3LR2 - chains A and B; structure by X-ray diffraction, 1.70 A resolution.

[Chain A (and B)]
Molecule: Major ampullate spidroin 1
Organism: Euprosthenops australis
Notes: chain B of this document is another copy of the same molecule, construct and numbering; everything in this record applies to it too
UniProt: Q05H60 (Q05H60_9ARAC); residues 5-137 here correspond to UniProt positions 24-156 (UniProt number = residue number + 19)
Chain sequence (137 residues; each row starts with the number of its first residue):
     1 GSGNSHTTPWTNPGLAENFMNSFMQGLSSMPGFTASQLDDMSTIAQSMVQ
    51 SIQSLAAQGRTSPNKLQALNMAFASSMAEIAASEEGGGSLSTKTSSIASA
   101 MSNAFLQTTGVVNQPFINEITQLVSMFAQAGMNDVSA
Not modelled in the structure: 1-5, 131-137 (chain B: 1-5, 135-137)
Sequence notes: expression tag (1-4)
From the paper describing this entry:
  - contacts within the chain: Asp-40/Glu-84
  - self-association interface (contacts with another copy of this molecule): Ala-68 to Ser-76
  - conformationally variable residues (loop rearrangement): Pro-9, Trp-10

[Interface between chain A and chain B]
Contacting residue pairs (58):
  Thr-8(A) / Asp-134(B)
  Trp-10(A) / Met-132(B)
  Trp-10(A) / Asn-133(B)
  Asp-39(A) / Lys-65(B)  salt bridge
  Asp-40(A) / Asn-64(B)
  Asp-40(A) / Lys-65(B)
  Thr-43(A) / Leu-55(B)
  Thr-43(A) / Arg-60(B)  hydrogen bond
  Thr-43(A) / Lys-65(B)
  Ile-44(A) / Leu-69(B)  hydrophobic
  Gln-46(A) / Arg-60(B)  hydrogen bond
  Ser-47(A) / Ser-51(B)
  Ser-47(A) / Leu-55(B)
  Met-48(A) / Ala-72(B)  hydrophobic
  Ser-51(A) / Ser-47(B)  hydrogen bond
  Ser-51(A) / Ser-51(B)  hydrogen bond
  Leu-55(A) / Thr-43(B)
  Leu-55(A) / Ser-47(B)
  Arg-60(A) / Thr-43(B)  hydrogen bond
  Arg-60(A) / Gln-46(B)  hydrogen bond
  Asn-64(A) / Glu-84(B)
  Lys-65(A) / Asp-40(B)
  Lys-65(A) / Ile-44(B)
  Gln-67(A) / Glu-79(B)  hydrogen bond
  Gln-67(A) / Ser-83(B)
  Gln-67(A) / Met-132(B)
  Ala-68(A) / Ile-44(B)  hydrophobic
  Ala-68(A) / Ser-76(B)  hydrogen bond (backbone-side chain)
  Ala-68(A) / Glu-79(B)
  Ala-68(A) / Ile-80(B)  hydrophobic
  Leu-69(A) / Ile-44(B)  hydrophobic
  Met-71(A) / Glu-79(B)
  Met-71(A) / Phe-127(B)  hydrophobic
  Ala-72(A) / Met-48(B)  hydrophobic
  Ala-72(A) / Ala-72(B)
  Ala-72(A) / Ser-75(B)
  Ala-72(A) / Ser-76(B)
  Ser-75(A) / Ser-75(B)  hydrogen bond
  Ser-76(A) / Ala-68(B)
  Glu-79(A) / Gln-67(B)  hydrogen bond
  Glu-79(A) / Ala-68(B)
  Glu-79(A) / Met-71(B)
  Ile-80(A) / Ala-68(B)  hydrophobic
  Glu-84(A) / Asn-64(B)
  Asn-113(A) / Asn-133(B)  hydrogen bond (side chain-backbone)
  Phe-116(A) / Met-132(B)  hydrophobic
  Glu-119(A) / Phe-127(B)
  Glu-119(A) / Ala-130(B)
  Glu-119(A) / Gly-131(B)
  Gln-122(A) / Met-126(B)
  Leu-123(A) / Leu-123(B)  hydrophobic
  Leu-123(A) / Met-126(B)  hydrophobic
  Met-126(A) / Gln-122(B)
  Met-126(A) / Leu-123(B)  hydrophobic
  Met-126(A) / Met-126(B)  hydrophobic
  Phe-127(A) / Met-71(B)  hydrophobic
  Phe-127(A) / Glu-119(B)
  Ala-130(A) / Glu-119(B)
Other interface residues (no listed pair), chain B (33 interface residues in all): Ser-62

[Overview]
32 residues of chain A face 33 of chain B across their interface, with 11 hydrogen bonds and 1 salt bridge.
Among the polar pairs are Asp-39(A)/Lys-65(B), Thr-43(A)/Arg-60(B) and Gln-46(A)/Arg-60(B). From the paper:
conformational variability at Pro-9(A) and Trp-10(A); a self-association interface involving Ala-68(A).
Both chains are Major ampullate spidroin 1 (Euprosthenops australis). Entry 3LR2 (Self-assembly of spider silk
proteins is controlled by a pH-sensitive relay) was determined by X-ray diffraction together with 3LR8 and
3LRD from the same study.
